Entry 4JK1 (X-ray diffraction, 3.90 A resolution); this record covers chains C and D of the 6 polymer chains in the assembly.

[Chain C]
Molecule: Escherichia coli RNA polymerase beta subunit
From: Escherichia coli
Notes: EC 2.7.7.6
UniProtKB: P0A8V2 (RPOB_ECOLI); residue numbers follow UniProt; this construct covers 1-1342
Sequence (1342 residues; numbered 1 to 1342; the number before each row is that of its first residue):
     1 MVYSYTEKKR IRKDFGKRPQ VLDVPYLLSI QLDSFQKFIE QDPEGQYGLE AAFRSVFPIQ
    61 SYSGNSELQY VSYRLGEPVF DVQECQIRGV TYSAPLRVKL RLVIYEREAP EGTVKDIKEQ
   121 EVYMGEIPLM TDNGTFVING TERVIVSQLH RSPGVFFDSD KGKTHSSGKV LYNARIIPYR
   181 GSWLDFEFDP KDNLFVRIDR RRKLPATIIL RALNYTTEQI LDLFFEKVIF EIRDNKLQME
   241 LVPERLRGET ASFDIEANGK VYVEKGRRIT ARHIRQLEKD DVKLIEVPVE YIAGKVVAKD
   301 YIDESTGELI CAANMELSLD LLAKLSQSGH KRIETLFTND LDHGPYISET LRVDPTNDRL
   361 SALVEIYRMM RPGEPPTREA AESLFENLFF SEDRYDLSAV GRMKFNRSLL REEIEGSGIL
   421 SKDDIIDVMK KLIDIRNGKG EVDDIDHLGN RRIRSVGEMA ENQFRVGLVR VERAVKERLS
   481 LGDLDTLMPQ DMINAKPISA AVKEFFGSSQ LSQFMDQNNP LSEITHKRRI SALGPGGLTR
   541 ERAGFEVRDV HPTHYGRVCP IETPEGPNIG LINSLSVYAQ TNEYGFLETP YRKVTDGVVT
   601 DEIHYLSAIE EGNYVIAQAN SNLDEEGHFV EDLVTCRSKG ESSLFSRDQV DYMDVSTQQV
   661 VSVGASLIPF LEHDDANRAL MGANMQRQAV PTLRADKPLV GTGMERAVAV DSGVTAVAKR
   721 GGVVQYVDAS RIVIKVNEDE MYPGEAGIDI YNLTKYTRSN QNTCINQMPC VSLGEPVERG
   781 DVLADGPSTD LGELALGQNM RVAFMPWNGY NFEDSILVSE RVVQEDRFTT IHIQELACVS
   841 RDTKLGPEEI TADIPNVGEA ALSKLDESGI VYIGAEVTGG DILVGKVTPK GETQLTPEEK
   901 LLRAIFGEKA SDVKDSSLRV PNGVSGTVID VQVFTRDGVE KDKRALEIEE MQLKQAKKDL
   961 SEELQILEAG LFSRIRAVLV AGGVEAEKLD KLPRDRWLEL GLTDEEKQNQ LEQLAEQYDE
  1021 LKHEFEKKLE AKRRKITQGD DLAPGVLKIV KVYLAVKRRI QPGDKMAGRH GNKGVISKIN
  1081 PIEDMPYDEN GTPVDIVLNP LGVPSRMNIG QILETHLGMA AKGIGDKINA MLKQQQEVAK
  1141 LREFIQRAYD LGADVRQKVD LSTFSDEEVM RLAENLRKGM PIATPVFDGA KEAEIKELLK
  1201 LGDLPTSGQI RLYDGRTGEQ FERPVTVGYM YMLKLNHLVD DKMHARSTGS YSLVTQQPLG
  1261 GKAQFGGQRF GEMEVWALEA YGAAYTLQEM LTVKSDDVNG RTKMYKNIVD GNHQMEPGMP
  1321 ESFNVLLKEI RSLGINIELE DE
Disordered / not traced: 1-7
Swiss-Prot annotation at these positions:
  - modified residue (N6-acetyllysine): K1022, K1200
  - mutagenesis: I561 (I561S: Resistant to antibiotics salinamide A and B), I569 (I569S: Resistant to antibiotics salinamide A and B), A665 (A665E: Resistant to antibiotics salinamide A and B), D675 (D675A/G: Resistant to antibiotics salinamide A and B), N677 (N677H/K: Resistant to antibiotics salinamide A and B), L680 (L680M: Resistant to antibiotics salinamide A and B), E813 (E813K: Disrupts the enzyme's active center)

[Chain D]
Molecule: Escherichia coli RNA polymerase beta' subunit
From: Escherichia coli
Notes: EC 2.7.7.6
UniProtKB: P0A8T7 (RPOC_ECOLI); residue numbers follow UniProt; this construct covers 1-1407
Sequence (1407 residues; row label = number of the first residue in the row):
     1 MKDLLKFLKA QTKTEEFDAI KIALASPDMI RSWSFGEVKK PETINYRTFK PERDGLFCAR
    61 IFGPVKDYEC LCGKYKRLKH RGVICEKCGV EVTQTKVRRE RMGHIELASP TAHIWFLKSL
   121 PSRIGLLLDM PLRDIERVLY FESYVVIEGG MTNLERQQIL TEEQYLDALE EFGDEFDAKM
   181 GAEAIQALLK SMDLEQECEQ LREELNETNS ETKRKKLTKR IKLLEAFVQS GNKPEWMILT
   241 VLPVLPPDLR PLVPLDGGRF ATSDLNDLYR RVINRNNRLK RLLDLAAPDI IVRNEKRMLQ
   301 EAVDALLDNG RRGRAITGSN KRPLKSLADM IKGKQGRFRQ NLLGKRVDYS GRSVITVGPY
   361 LRLHQCGLPK KMALELFKPF IYGKLELRGL ATTIKAAKKM VEREEAVVWD ILDEVIREHP
   421 VLLNRAPTLH RLGIQAFEPV LIEGKAIQLH PLVCAAYNAD FDGDQMAVHV PLTLEAQLEA
   481 RALMMSTNNI LSPANGEPII VPSQDVVLGL YYMTRDCVNA KGEGMVLTGP KEAERLYRSG
   541 LASLHARVKV RITEYEKDAN GELVAKTSLK DTTVGRAILW MIVPKGLPYS IVNQALGKKA
   601 ISKMLNTCYR ILGLKPTVIF ADQIMYTGFA YAARSGASVG IDDMVIPEKK HEIISEAEAE
   661 VAEIQEQFQS GLVTAGERYN KVIDIWAAAN DRVSKAMMDN LQTETVINRD GQEEKQVSFN
   721 SIYMMADSGA RGSAAQIRQL AGMRGLMAKP DGSIIETPIT ANFREGLNVL QYFISTHGAR
   781 KGLADTALKT ANSGYLTRRL VDVAQDLVVT EDDCGTHEGI MMTPVIEGGD VKEPLRDRVL
   841 GRVTAEDVLK PGTADILVPR NTLLHEQWCD LLEENSVDAV KVRSVVSCDT DFGVCAHCYG
   901 RDLARGHIIN KGEAIGVIAA QSIGEPGTQL TMRTFHIGGA ASRAAAESSI QVKNKGSIKL
   961 SNVKSVVNSS GKLVITSRNT ELKLIDEFGR TKESYKVPYG AVLAKGDGEQ VAGGETVANW
  1021 DPHTMPVITE VSGFVRFTDM IDGQTITRQT DELTGLSSLV VLDSAERTAG GKDLRPALKI
  1081 VDAQGNDVLI PGTDMPAQYF LPGKAIVQLE DGVQISSGDT LARIPQESGG TKDITGGLPR
  1141 VADLFEARRP KEPAILAEIS GIVSFGKETK GKRRLVITPV DGSDPYEEMI PKWRQLNVFE
  1201 GERVERGDVI SDGPEAPHDI LRLRGVHAVT RYIVNEVQDV YRLQGVKIND KHIEVIVRQM
  1261 LRKATIVNAG SSDFLEGEQV EYSRVKIANR ELEANGKVGA TYSRDLLGIT KASLATESFI
  1321 SAASFQETTR VLTEAAVAGK RDELRGLKEN VIVGRLIPAG TGYAYHQDRM RRRAAGEAPA
  1381 APQVTAEDAS ASLAELLNAG LGGSDNE
Disordered / not traced: 1-7, 334-343, 934-1132, 1377-1407
Ion coordination: Zn2+ site 1: C70, C72, C85, C88; Zn2+ site 2: C888, C898
Small-molecule neighbours: guanosine-5',3'-tetraphosphate (G4P): R362, H364, R417, K615, I619, D622
Swiss-Prot annotation at these positions:
  - binding site (Zn(2+)): C70, C72, C85, C88, C814, C888, C895, C898
  - binding site (Mg(2+)): D460, D462, D464
  - modified residue: K983 (N6-acetyllysine)
  - mutagenesis: Q504 (Q504P: Resistant to antibiotics salinamide A and B), N690 (N690D: Resistant to antibiotics salinamide A and B), M697 (M697V: Resistant to antibiotics salinamide A and B), A735 (A735T: Resistant to antibiotics salinamide A and B), R738 (R738C/H/P/S: Resistant to antibiotics salinamide A and B), A748 (A748E: Resistant to antibiotics salinamide A and B), P758 (P758S/T: Resistant to antibiotics salinamide A and B), F763 (F763C: Resistant to antibiotics salinamide A and B), S775 (S775A: Resistant to antibiotics salinamide A and B), A779 (A779T/V: Resistant to antibiotics salinamide A and B), R780 (R780C: Resistant to antibiotics salinamide A and B), G782 (G782A/C: Resistant to antibiotics salinamide A and B), 1 further mutagenesis entry in UniProt
What the authors report for this chain:
  - binding site for guanosine-5',3'-tetraphosphate: R362, R417, K615

[Interface between chain C and chain D]
Residue-residue contacts (335; chain C residue first):
  F545(C) - K781(D)
  F545(C) - A784(D)  hydrophobic
  F545(C) - D785(D)
  R548(C) - R780(D)  hydrogen bond (backbone-side chain)
  D549(C) - P750(D)
  D549(C) - H777(D)  salt bridge
  D549(C) - R780(D)
  V550(C) - T776(D)
  V550(C) - H777(D)
  V550(C) - R780(D)
  H551(C) - F773(D)
  Y555(C) - F773(D)  hydrophobic
  C559(C) - R780(D)
  P560(C) - T776(D)  hydrogen bond (backbone-side chain)
  P560(C) - R780(D)  hydrogen bond (backbone-side chain)
  I561(C) - Y772(D)  hydrophobic
  T563(C) - R780(D)
  I569(C) - R780(D)
  I569(C) - L783(D)  hydrophobic
  I569(C) - A784(D)
  G570(C) - R780(D)
  N573(C) - R780(D)
  Q618(C) - V769(D)
  Q618(C) - L770(D)  hydrogen bond (side chain-backbone)
  N620(C) - N768(D)
  N620(C) - V769(D)
  R637(C) - V769(D)
  R637(C) - L770(D)
  S642(C) - L770(D)
  V660(C) - V769(D)  hydrophobic
  L671(C) - Y772(D)
  E672(C) - L767(D)
  H673(C) - F763(D)  hydrogen bond (side chain-backbone)
  H673(C) - E765(D)  hydrogen bond (side chain-backbone)
  H673(C) - G766(D)
  D674(C) - F763(D)
  D674(C) - Y772(D)  hydrogen bond (backbone-side chain)
  D675(C) - R744(D)  salt bridge
  D675(C) - F763(D)
  D675(C) - Y772(D)
  A676(C) - Y772(D)  hydrogen bond (backbone-side chain)
  A676(C) - A779(D)  hydrophobic
  N677(C) - A779(D)
  N677(C) - L783(D)
  A679(C) - Y772(D)
  L680(C) - L783(D)  hydrophobic
  F804(C) - S638(D)  hydrogen bond (backbone-side chain)
  M805(C) - A633(D)
  M805(C) - A637(D)
  P806(C) - D505(D)
  P806(C) - A632(D)
  P806(C) - A633(D)
  P806(C) - A637(D)
  W807(C) - A633(D)  hydrophobic
  N808(C) - P359(D)
  N808(C) - F629(D)
  N808(C) - A630(D)
  N808(C) - A633(D)
  G809(C) - V357(D)
  G809(C) - P359(D)
  G809(C) - F629(D)
  Y810(C) - V357(D)
  Y810(C) - P359(D)
  Y810(C) - Y360(D)
  N811(C) - D505(D)
  F812(C) - V357(D)  hydrophobic
  F812(C) - P451(D)
  F812(C) - F461(D)  hydrophobic
  F812(C) - S503(D)
  F812(C) - F629(D)  hydrophobic
  E813(C) - C454(D)
  E813(C) - A459(D)
  E813(C) - D460(D)
  E813(C) - F461(D)  hydrogen bond (backbone-backbone)
  E813(C) - Q504(D)
  E813(C) - R731(D)  salt bridge
  D814(C) - D460(D)
  D814(C) - F461(D)
  D814(C) - D462(D)
  D814(C) - R731(D)  salt bridge
  S815(C) - V357(D)
  S815(C) - F461(D)
  R841(C) - D256(D)  salt bridge
  K844(C) - R47(D)
  K844(C) - T48(D)
  K844(C) - F49(D)
  Q894(C) - R77(D)
  N922(C) - K371(D)
  G923(C) - K371(D)
  Q1061(C) - K445(D)
  P1062(C) - A446(D)
  G1063(C) - V354(D)
  G1063(C) - T356(D)
  G1063(C) - A446(D)
  K1065(C) - D462(D)  hydrogen bond (side chain-backbone)
  K1073(C) - D462(D)
  G1074(C) - F461(D)
  V1075(C) - I355(D)
  V1075(C) - T356(D)
  V1075(C) - F461(D)  hydrogen bond (backbone-backbone)
  V1075(C) - D462(D)
  V1075(C) - G463(D)
  I1076(C) - T356(D)
  S1077(C) - T356(D)
  S1077(C) - V357(D)
  N1099(C) - D505(D)  hydrogen bond
  P1100(C) - A637(D)
  P1100(C) - V639(D)  hydrophobic
  P1100(C) - M725(D)  hydrophobic
  L1101(C) - Q504(D)
  L1101(C) - D505(D)
  L1101(C) - L508(D)  hydrophobic
  L1101(C) - M725(D)  hydrophobic
  L1101(C) - A730(D)  hydrophobic
  L1101(C) - R731(D)
  V1103(C) - V639(D)  hydrophobic
  P1104(C) - I722(D)  hydrophobic
  P1104(C) - M725(D)  hydrophobic
  P1104(C) - Q736(D)
  S1105(C) - R731(D)
  S1105(C) - Q736(D)  hydrogen bond (backbone-side chain)
  R1106(C) - R731(D)
  M1107(C) - Q739(D)
  M1107(C) - L740(D)  hydrophobic
  M1107(C) - F763(D)  hydrophobic
  I1109(C) - M644(D)  hydrophobic
  I1109(C) - F763(D)
  I1112(C) - V639(D)
  I1112(C) - I641(D)
  L1113(C) - I641(D)  hydrophobic
  H1116(C) - G640(D)
  H1116(C) - I641(D)  hydrogen bond (side chain-backbone)
  F1187(C) - L767(D)
  F1187(C) - Y772(D)  hydrophobic
  E1192(C) - I641(D)
  E1192(C) - R764(D)  salt bridge
  K1196(C) - I641(D)
  K1196(C) - D642(D)  salt bridge
  S1207(C) - D642(D)
  Q1209(C) - G640(D)
  Q1209(C) - D643(D)  hydrogen bond
  T1217(C) - R634(D)
  E1219(C) - R634(D)  salt bridge
  F1221(C) - A633(D)
  F1221(C) - R634(D)
  E1222(C) - Y512(D)
  E1222(C) - R634(D)  hydrogen bond (backbone-backbone)
  E1222(C) - S635(D)  hydrogen bond (backbone-backbone)
  R1223(C) - Y512(D)
  R1223(C) - S635(D)  hydrogen bond (backbone-backbone)
  R1223(C) - G636(D)
  R1223(C) - A637(D)
  R1223(C) - F719(D)  hydrogen bond (side chain-backbone)
  R1223(C) - S721(D)  hydrogen bond
  R1223(C) - M724(D)  hydrogen bond
  V1225(C) - G636(D)
  V1225(C) - S638(D)
  T1226(C) - S638(D)  hydrogen bond (backbone-side chain)
  T1226(C) - V639(D)
  T1226(C) - G640(D)  hydrogen bond (side chain-backbone)
  V1239(C) - K445(D)
  D1240(C) - K445(D)
  K1242(C) - S353(D)  hydrogen bond (backbone-side chain)
  K1242(C) - V354(D)
  K1242(C) - Q465(D)
  M1243(C) - R352(D)
  M1243(C) - M372(D)  hydrophobic
  M1243(C) - K445(D)  hydrogen bond
  H1244(C) - G351(D)
  H1244(C) - R352(D)  hydrogen bond (backbone-backbone)
  H1244(C) - M372(D)
  A1245(C) - S350(D)
  A1245(C) - M372(D)
  A1245(C) - E375(D)
  R1246(C) - D348(D)  salt bridge
  R1246(C) - Y349(D)  hydrogen bond (backbone-backbone)
  R1246(C) - S350(D)  hydrogen bond (backbone-backbone)
  S1247(C) - D348(D)
  S1247(C) - Y349(D)  hydrogen bond (backbone-backbone)
  S1247(C) - E375(D)
  S1247(C) - K378(D)
  T1248(C) - Y349(D)
  Y1251(C) - D348(D)  hydrogen bond
  L1253(C) - R99(D)  hydrogen bond (backbone-side chain)
  V1254(C) - R99(D)  hydrogen bond (backbone-side chain)
  Q1256(C) - R99(D)
  Q1257(C) - K345(D)
  P1258(C) - R346(D)
  P1258(C) - V347(D)
  P1258(C) - D348(D)
  G1266(C) - R346(D)
  G1267(C) - R346(D)
  G1267(C) - V347(D)
  Q1268(C) - R346(D)
  Q1268(C) - V347(D)  hydrogen bond (backbone-backbone)
  Q1268(C) - S350(D)
  Q1268(C) - G351(D)
  Q1268(C) - R352(D)  hydrogen bond
  R1269(C) - G344(D)
  R1269(C) - R346(D)
  F1270(C) - G344(D)
  F1270(C) - K345(D)  hydrogen bond (backbone-backbone)
  F1270(C) - H469(D)
  G1271(C) - G344(D)
  E1272(C) - K1348(D)  salt bridge
  M1273(C) - T428(D)
  E1274(C) - N424(D)  hydrogen bond
  E1274(C) - T428(D)  hydrogen bond
  E1274(C) - I434(D)
  W1276(C) - V801(D)  hydrophobic
  W1276(C) - Q805(D)
  W1276(C) - Q921(D)
  W1276(C) - K1348(D)
  A1277(C) - R431(D)
  A1277(C) - I434(D)  hydrophobic
  A1277(C) - Q921(D)  hydrogen bond (backbone-side chain)
  E1279(C) - Q805(D)  hydrogen bond
  E1279(C) - A914(D)
  E1279(C) - V917(D)
  E1279(C) - L1347(D)
  E1279(C) - V1351(D)
  A1280(C) - R431(D)
  A1280(C) - E913(D)
  A1280(C) - V917(D)  hydrophobic
  A1280(C) - Q921(D)
  Y1281(C) - R431(D)  hydrogen bond (side chain-backbone)
  Y1281(C) - L432(D)
  Y1281(C) - I434(D)  hydrogen bond (side chain-backbone)
  Y1281(C) - Q435(D)
  Y1281(C) - L483(D)
  Y1281(C) - M484(D)  hydrophobic
  Y1281(C) - N489(D)  hydrogen bond
  Y1281(C) - E913(D)
  G1282(C) - L483(D)
  G1282(C) - G1360(D)
  G1282(C) - T1361(D)  hydrogen bond (backbone-side chain)
  A1283(C) - E479(D)
  A1283(C) - L483(D)
  A1283(C) - T1361(D)
  A1284(C) - E479(D)  hydrogen bond (backbone-side chain)
  A1284(C) - I1357(D)
  A1284(C) - A1359(D)
  A1284(C) - T1361(D)  hydrogen bond (backbone-side chain)
  A1284(C) - G1362(D)
  Y1285(C) - E475(D)
  Y1285(C) - E479(D)  hydrogen bond (backbone-side chain)
  Y1285(C) - L1356(D)  hydrophobic
  Y1285(C) - T1361(D)
  T1286(C) - A476(D)
  T1286(C) - E479(D)  hydrogen bond (backbone-side chain)
  L1287(C) - I1357(D)  hydrophobic
  Q1288(C) - G1354(D)
  Q1288(C) - R1355(D)  hydrogen bond (side chain-backbone)
  Q1288(C) - L1356(D)
  E1289(C) - P471(D)
  E1289(C) - L472(D)  hydrogen bond (side chain-backbone)
  E1289(C) - T473(D)  hydrogen bond
  E1289(C) - A476(D)
  M1290(C) - V347(D)
  M1290(C) - H469(D)
  L1291(C) - K345(D)
  L1291(C) - V1351(D)
  T1292(C) - G1354(D)
  K1294(C) - V347(D)
  K1294(C) - D348(D)  hydrogen bond (backbone-backbone)
  K1294(C) - Y349(D)
  K1294(C) - H469(D)
  K1294(C) - V470(D)  hydrogen bond (side chain-backbone)
  S1295(C) - R346(D)  hydrogen bond (side chain-backbone)
  S1295(C) - V347(D)
  D1296(C) - K345(D)  salt bridge
  M1304(C) - L472(D)  hydrophobic
  Y1305(C) - Y349(D)
  Y1305(C) - P379(D)  hydrophobic
  Y1305(C) - Y382(D)
  I1308(C) - P379(D)  hydrophobic
  I1308(C) - F380(D)  hydrophobic
  V1309(C) - G383(D)
  H1313(C) - F380(D)
  H1313(C) - L474(D)
  H1313(C) - Q477(D)
  Q1314(C) - T473(D)
  M1315(C) - T473(D)
  P1320(C) - V1353(D)
  P1320(C) - G1354(D)
  S1322(C) - K345(D)  hydrogen bond
  F1323(C) - I1352(D)
  F1323(C) - V1353(D)  hydrophobic
  V1325(C) - L249(D)  hydrophobic
  K1328(C) - E100(D)
  K1328(C) - M102(D)
  K1328(C) - L245(D)
  K1328(C) - L249(D)
  E1329(C) - L245(D)
  E1329(C) - M330(D)
  E1329(C) - I331(D)
  I1330(C) - L1332(D)  hydrophobic
  R1331(C) - W33(D)
  R1331(C) - P243(D)
  S1332(C) - P243(D)
  S1332(C) - L245(D)
  S1332(C) - Y269(D)  hydrogen bond
  S1332(C) - L327(D)
  L1333(C) - W115(D)  hydrophobic
  L1333(C) - P243(D)
  L1333(C) - L307(D)  hydrophobic
  L1333(C) - L327(D)  hydrophobic
  G1334(C) - A25(D)  hydrogen bond (backbone-backbone)
  G1334(C) - H113(D)  hydrogen bond (backbone-side chain)
  I1335(C) - I22(D)  hydrophobic
  I1335(C) - A23(D)
  I1335(C) - L1332(D)
  I1335(C) - A1336(D)  hydrophobic
  N1336(C) - K21(D)
  N1336(C) - I22(D)
  N1336(C) - A23(D)  hydrogen bond (backbone-backbone)
  N1336(C) - L24(D)
  N1336(C) - A25(D)
  N1336(C) - W33(D)
  I1337(C) - K21(D)
  I1337(C) - I22(D)  hydrophobic
  E1338(C) - I20(D)
  E1338(C) - K21(D)  hydrogen bond (backbone-backbone)
  E1338(C) - M29(D)
  L1339(C) - A19(D)
  E1340(C) - F17(D)
  E1340(C) - D18(D)
  E1340(C) - A19(D)  hydrogen bond (backbone-backbone)
  E1340(C) - R1341(D)  salt bridge
  D1341(C) - E16(D)
  D1341(C) - F17(D)
  D1341(C) - D18(D)  hydrogen bond (backbone-backbone)
  E1342(C) - E16(D)
  E1342(C) - D18(D)
  E1342(C) - G1376(D)
Interface residues without a listed pair, chain C (161 interface residues in all): P552, H554, G566, E641, T896, G1102, P1224, T1255, F1265, L1278, G1318, M1319, E1321, N1324, L1326
Interface residues without a listed pair, chain D (179 interface residues in all): Q11, L242, V244, D248, P251, V253, G257, P369, L376, I394, L422, R425, A426, H430, A467, Y537, S543, K749, I755, S775, A787, I918, R1373

[Overview]
The interface between chain C and chain D involves 161 residues on one side and 179 on the other, with 62
hydrogen bonds and 12 salt bridges. Polar contacts include D549(C)-H777(D), D675(C)-R744(D) and
E813(C)-R731(D). Chain D binds guanosine-5',3'-tetraphosphate. From the paper: a binding site for
guanosine-5',3'-tetraphosphate at R362(D), R417(D) and K615(D).
Chain C is Escherichia coli RNA polymerase beta subunit and chain D is Escherichia coli RNA polymerase beta'
subunit, both from Escherichia coli; the structure, X-ray crystal structure of Escherichia coli sigma70
holoenzyme in complex with Guanosine tetraphosphate (ppGpp), was determined by X-ray diffraction (same
publication as 4JK2).
